PDB entry 8OL1 | electron microscopy, 3.50 A resolution | chains D and I of the 14 polymer chains in the assembly

# Chain D
Name: Histone H2B type 1-H
From: Homo sapiens
UniProtKB: Q93079 (H2B1H_HUMAN); residues 30-124 here correspond to UniProt positions 31-125 (UniProt number = residue number + 1)
Chain sequence (95 residues; numbered 30 to 124; the number before each row is that of its first residue):
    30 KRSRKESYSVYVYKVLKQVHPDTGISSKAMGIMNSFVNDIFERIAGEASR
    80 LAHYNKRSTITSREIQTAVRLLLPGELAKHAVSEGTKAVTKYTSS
UniProt features mapped onto this chain:
  - modified residue: Lys34 (N6-(2-hydroxyisobutyryl)lysine), Glu35 (PolyADP-ribosyl glutamic acid), Ser36 (Phosphoserine), Lys43 (N6-(2-hydroxyisobutyryl)lysine), Lys46 (N6-(2-hydroxyisobutyryl)lysine), Lys57 (N6,N6-dimethyllysine), Arg79 (Dimethylated arginine), Lys85 (N6,N6,N6-trimethyllysine), Arg86 (Omega-N-methylarginine), Arg92 (Omega-N-methylarginine), Lys108 (N6-(2-hydroxyisobutyryl)lysine), Thr115 (Phosphothreonine), Lys116 (N6-(2-hydroxyisobutyryl)lysine), Lys120 (N6-(2-hydroxyisobutyryl)lysine)
  - glycosylation: Ser112 (O-linked (GlcNAc) serine)
  - cross-link (Glycyl lysine isopeptide (Lys-Gly)): Lys34 (interchain with G-Cter in ubiquitin), Lys120 (interchain with G-Cter in ubiquitin)

# Chain I
Molecule: 145-nt DNA strand
Sequence (145 nucleotides; numbered 1 to 145; the number before each row is that of its first residue):
     1 TGGAGAATCCCGGTGCCGAGGCCGCTCAATTGGTCGTAGACAGCTCTAGC
    51 ACCGCTTAAACGCACGTACGCGCTGTCCCCCGCGTTTTAACCGCCAAGGG
   101 GATTACTCCCTAGTCTCCAGGCACGTGTCAGATATATACATCCTG

# Chain D / chain I interface
Residue-residue contacts (15; chain D residue first):
  Lys30(D) with DT104(I), hydrogen bond to the phosphate
  Ser32(D) with DT103(I), hydrogen bond to the phosphate
  Arg33(D) with DT26(I), sugar contact; DC27(I), salt bridge to the phosphate
  Gly53(D) with DG20(I), phosphate contact
  Ile54(D) with DA19(I), sugar contact; DG20(I), hydrogen bond to the phosphate
  Ser55(D) with DA19(I), hydrogen bond to the phosphate
  Ser56(D) with DA19(I), hydrogen bond to the phosphate
  Lys85(D) with DG39(I), phosphate contact
  Arg86(D) with DA40(I), salt bridge to the phosphate
  Ser87(D) with DA38(I), phosphate contact; DG39(I), phosphate contact
  Thr88(D) with DA38(I), hydrogen bond to the phosphate; DG39(I), hydrogen bond to the phosphate

# In short
11 residues of chain D and 9 residues of chain I are in contact, with 7 hydrogen bonds and 2 salt bridges.
Polar pairs include Lys30(D)-DT104(I), Ser32(D)-DT103(I) and Ile54(D)-DG20(I).
Here chain D is Histone H2B type 1-H (Homo sapiens) and chain I is a 145-nt DNA strand. Entry 8OL1
(cGAS-Nucleosome in complex with SPSB3-ELOBC (composite structure)) was determined by electron microscopy,
deposited together with 8OKX.
